PDB entry 4NXW | X-ray diffraction, 2.55 A resolution | chain A

Chain A:
Name: Mitochondrial dynamic protein MID51
From: Homo sapiens
UniProtKB: Q9NQG6 (MID51_HUMAN); residue numbers follow UniProt; this construct covers 119-237, 243-463
Chain sequence (342 residues; row label = number of the first residue in the row; note: 5 numbers in that range are skipped by the numbering (no residue carries them; nothing is unmodelled there)):
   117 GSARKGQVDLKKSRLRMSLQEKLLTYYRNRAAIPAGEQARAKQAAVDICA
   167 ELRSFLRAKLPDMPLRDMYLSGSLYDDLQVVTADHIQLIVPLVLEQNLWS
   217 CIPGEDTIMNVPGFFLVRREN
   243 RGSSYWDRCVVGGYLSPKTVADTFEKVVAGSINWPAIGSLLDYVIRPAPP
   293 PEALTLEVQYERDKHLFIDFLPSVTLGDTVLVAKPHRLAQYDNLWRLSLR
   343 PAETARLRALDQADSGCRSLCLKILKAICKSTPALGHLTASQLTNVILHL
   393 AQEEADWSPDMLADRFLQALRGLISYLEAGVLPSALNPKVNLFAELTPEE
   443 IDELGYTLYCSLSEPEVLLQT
Disordered / not traced: 117-132, 463
Differences from the reference sequence: expression tag (117-118)
Ligand contacts: ADP (adenosine-5'-diphosphate): Ser187, Gly188, Ser189, Leu194, His201, Gln203, Ile205, Leu313, Val324, Lys326, Ser340, Arg342, Pro343, Lys368, Ala382
Swiss-Prot annotation at these positions:
  - region (Important for interaction with DNM1L): Ala160 to Arg169, Arg234 to Asn237
  - binding site (ADP): Ser187, Ser189, His201, Ser340, Arg342, Lys368
  - natural variant: Arg146 (R146W: In OPA14; uncertain significance)
  - mutagenesis: His201 (H201D: Abolishes nucleotide-binding, but not DNM1L recruitment; when associated with E-342; E-368 and E-372), Arg235 (R235A: No effect on mitochondrial localization. Impairs DNM1L recruitment), Arg342 (R342E: Abolishes nucleotide-binding, but not DNM1L recruitment; when associated with D-201; E-368 and E-372), Lys368 (K368E: Abolishes nucleotide-binding, but not DNM1L recruitment; when associated with D-201; E-342 and E-372), Lys372 (K372E: Abolishes nucleotide-binding, but not DNM1L recruitment; when associated with D-201; E-342 and E-368)
From the paper describing this entry:
  - contacts within the chain: Arg235-Asp249 (salt bridge)
  - conformationally variable residues: Pro259 to Asn275
  - mutagenesis - H201D/R342E/K368E/K372E: abolished binding to ADP
  - mutagenesis - H201D/R342E/K368E/K372E: unchanged binding to Drp1
  - mutagenesis - R235A: abolished binding to Drp1

Overview:
Chain A binds ADP. UniProt lists 6 ADP-binding residues and 5 mutagenesis sites. From the paper:
H201D/R342E/K368E/K372E abolish binding to ADP; conformational variability at Pro259.
Chain A is Mitochondrial dynamic protein MID51 (Homo sapiens); the structure, Crystal structure of the
cytosolic domain of human MiD51, was determined by X-ray diffraction (same publication as 4NXT, 4NXU, 4NXV and
4NXX).
